9EOZ - chains G and Y of the 11 polymer chains in the assembly; structure by electron microscopy, 3.10 A resolution.

# Chain G
Molecule: Histone H2A type 1-C
Organism: Homo sapiens
Reference sequence: Q93077 (H2A1C_HUMAN); residues 1-129 here correspond to UniProt positions 2-130 (UniProt number = residue number + 1)
Chain sequence (129 residues; row label = number of the first residue in the row):
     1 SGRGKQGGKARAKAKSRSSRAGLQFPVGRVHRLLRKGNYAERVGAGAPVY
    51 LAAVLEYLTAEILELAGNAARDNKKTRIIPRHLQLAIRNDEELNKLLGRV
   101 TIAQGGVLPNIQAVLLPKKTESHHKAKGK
Not modelled in the structure: 1-13, 119-129
Swiss-Prot annotation at these positions:
  - modified residue: Ser1 (N-acetylserine), Arg3 (Citrulline), Lys5 (N6-(2-hydroxyisobutyryl)lysine), Lys9 (N6-(2-hydroxyisobutyryl)lysine), Lys13 (N6-(beta-hydroxybutyryl)lysine), Lys36 (N6-(2-hydroxyisobutyryl)lysine), Lys74 (N6-(2-hydroxyisobutyryl)lysine), Lys75 (N6-(2-hydroxyisobutyryl)lysine), Lys95 (N6-(2-hydroxyisobutyryl)lysine), Gln104 (N5-methylglutamine), Lys118 (N6-(2-hydroxyisobutyryl)lysine), Lys119 (N6-crotonyllysine), Thr120 (Phosphothreonine), Lys125 (N6-crotonyllysine)
  - cross-link (Glycyl lysine isopeptide (Lys-Gly)): Lys13 (interchain with G-Cter in ubiquitin), Lys15 (interchain with G-Cter in ubiquitin), Lys119 (interchain with G-Cter in ubiquitin)

# Chain Y
Molecule: Widom 601 DNA
Sequence (145 nucleotides; row label = number of the first residue in the row; numbers below 1 keep their minus sign (DA-145 is residue -145)):
  -145 ATCAGAATCCCGGTGCCGAGGCCGCTCAATTGGTCGTAGACAGCTCTAGC
   -95 ACCGCTTAAACGCACGTACGCGCTGTCCCCCGCGTTTTAACCGCCAAGGG
   -45 GATTACTCCCTAGTCTCCAGGCACGTGTCAGATATATACATCGAT
Not modelled in the structure: -145

# Interface between chain G and chain Y
Contacting residue pairs - 13 pairs, chain G then chain Y:
  Arg29(G) with DG-25(Y), hydrogen bond to the phosphate; DC-24(Y), salt bridge to the phosphate
  Glu41(G) with DA-34(Y), phosphate contact
  Arg42(G) with DT-35(Y), hydrogen bond to the sugar; DA-34(Y), phosphate contact
  Val43(G) with DT-35(Y), sugar contact; DA-34(Y), hydrogen bond to the phosphate
  Gly44(G) with DT-35(Y), phosphate contact
  Ala45(G) with DT-35(Y), hydrogen bond to the phosphate
  Lys75(G) with DG-15(Y), phosphate contact
  Thr76(G) with DG-15(Y), hydrogen bond to the phosphate
  Arg77(G) with DA-16(Y), sugar contact; DG-15(Y), hydrogen bond to the phosphate
Other interface residues (no listed pair), chain G (12 interface residues in all): His31, Arg35, Pro117
Other interface residues (no listed pair), chain Y (8 interface residues in all): DA-14, DC-4

# In short
Chain G and chain Y form an interface of 12 and 8 residues respectively, with 6 hydrogen bonds and 1 salt
bridge. Among the polar pairs are Arg42(G)-DT-35(Y), Arg29(G)-DG-25(Y) and Val43(G)-DA-34(Y).
Here chain G is Histone H2A type 1-C (Homo sapiens) and chain Y is Widom 601 DNA. Entry 9EOZ (Human OGG1 bound
to a nucleosome core particle with 8-oxodGuo lesion at SHL6.0) was determined by electron microscopy.
